7W7D - chains A and C of the 4 polymer chains in the assembly; structure by X-ray diffraction, 3.40 A resolution.

== Chain A (and C) ==
Protein: Putative ABC transport system, ATP-binding protein
Organism: Corynebacterium diphtheriae NCTC 13129
Notes: chain C of this document is another copy of the same molecule, construct and numbering; everything in this record applies to it too
Reference sequence: Q6NEF2 (Q6NEF2_CORDI); residue numbers follow UniProt; this construct covers 1-221
Amino-acid sequence (231 residues; row label = number of the first residue in the row):
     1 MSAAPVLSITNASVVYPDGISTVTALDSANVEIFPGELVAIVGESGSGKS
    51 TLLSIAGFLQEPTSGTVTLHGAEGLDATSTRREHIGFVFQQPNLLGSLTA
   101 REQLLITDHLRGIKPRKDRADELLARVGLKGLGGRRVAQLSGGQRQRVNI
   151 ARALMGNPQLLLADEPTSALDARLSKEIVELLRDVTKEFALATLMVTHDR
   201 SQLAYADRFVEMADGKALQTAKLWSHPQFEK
Unresolved in the structure: 1-2, 219-231 (chain C: 1-2, 221-231)
Differences from the reference sequence: expression tag (222-231)
Reported in the primary citation:
  - mutagenesis - K49A (3 h), G143A (3 h), E165Q (3 h): decreased growth in response to heme
  - mutagenesis - K49A, G143A, E165Q: abolished catalytic activity
  - mutagenesis - K49A: decreased binding to ATP

== Chain A / chain C interface ==
Pairs across the interface - 29 pairs, chain A then chain C:
  Asp18(A) with Ser141(C); Gly142(C), hydrogen bond (side chain-backbone)
  Gly19(A) with Ala138(C)
  Ile20(A) with Arg135(C); Gln139(C)
  Glu44(A) with Asp199(C)
  Ser45(A) with Thr167(C); Ser168(C); Leu170(C)
  Gly46(A) with Ser168(C), hydrogen bond (backbone-backbone)
  Arg135(A) with Ile20(C)
  Ala138(A) with Gly19(C)
  Gln139(A) with Ile20(C)
  Leu140(A) with Gly19(C)
  Ser141(A) with Asp18(C), hydrogen bond
  Gly142(A) with Asp18(C), hydrogen bond (backbone-side chain)
  Thr167(A) with Ser45(C)
  Ser168(A) with Ser45(C); Gly46(C), hydrogen bond (backbone-backbone)
  Leu170(A) with Ser45(C); Gly46(C)
  Asp171(A) with Gly46(C); Asp214(C)
  Ala172(A) with Asp214(C), hydrogen bond (backbone-side chain)
  His198(A) with Glu44(C); His198(C), hydrogen bond
  Asp199(A) with Glu44(C), hydrogen bond (backbone-side chain)
  Asp214(A) with Asp171(C); Ala172(C), hydrogen bond (side chain-backbone)
Also at the interface, not in a pair above, chain C (22 interface residues in all): Leu140, Ala169, Arg200

== Overview ==
20 residues of chain A face 22 of chain C across their interface, with 9 hydrogen bonds. Polar pairs include
Asp18(A)-Gly142(C), Ser141(A)-Asp18(C) and Ala172(A)-Asp214(C). From the paper: K49A, G143A and E165Q of chain
A reduce growth in response to heme; K49A, G143A and E165Q of chain A abolish catalytic activity.
Both chains are Putative ABC transport system, ATP-binding protein (Corynebacterium diphtheriae NCTC 13129).
Entry 7W7D (Heme exporter HrtBA in complex with heme) was determined by X-ray diffraction, deposited together
with 7W78, 7W79, 7W7A, 7W7B and 7W7C.
